PDB entry 8THD | electron microscopy, 3.25 A resolution | chains A and H of the 8 polymer chains in the assembly

# Chain A
Molecule: ELG1 isoform 1
Source organism: Saccharomyces cerevisiae
UniProtKB: A0A8H4F7G7 (A0A8H4F7G7_YEASX); residues 1-791 here = UniProt positions 1-791
Sequence (791 residues; row label = number of the first residue in the row):
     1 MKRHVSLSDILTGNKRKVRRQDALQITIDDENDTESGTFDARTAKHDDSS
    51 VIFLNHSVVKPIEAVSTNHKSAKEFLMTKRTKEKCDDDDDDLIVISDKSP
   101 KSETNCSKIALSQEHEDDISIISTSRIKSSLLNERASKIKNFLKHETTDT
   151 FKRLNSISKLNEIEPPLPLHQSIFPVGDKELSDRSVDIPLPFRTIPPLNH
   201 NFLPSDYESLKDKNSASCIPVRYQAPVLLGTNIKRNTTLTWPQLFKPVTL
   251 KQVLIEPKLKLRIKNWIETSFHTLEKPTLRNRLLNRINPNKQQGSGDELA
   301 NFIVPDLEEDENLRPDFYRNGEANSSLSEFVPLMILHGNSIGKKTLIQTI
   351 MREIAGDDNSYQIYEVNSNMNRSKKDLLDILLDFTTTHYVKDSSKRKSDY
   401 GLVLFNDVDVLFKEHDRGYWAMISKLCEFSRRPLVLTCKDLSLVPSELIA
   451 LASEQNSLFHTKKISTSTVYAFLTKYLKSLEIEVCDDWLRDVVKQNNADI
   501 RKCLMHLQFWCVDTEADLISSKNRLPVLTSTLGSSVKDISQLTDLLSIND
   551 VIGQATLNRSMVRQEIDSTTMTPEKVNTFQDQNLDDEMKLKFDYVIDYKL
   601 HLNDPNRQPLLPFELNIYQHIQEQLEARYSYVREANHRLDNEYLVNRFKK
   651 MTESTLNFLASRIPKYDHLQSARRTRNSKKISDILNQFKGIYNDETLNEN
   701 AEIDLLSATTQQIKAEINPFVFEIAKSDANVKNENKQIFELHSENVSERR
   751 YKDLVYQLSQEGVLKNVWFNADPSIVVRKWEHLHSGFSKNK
Unresolved in the structure: 1-183, 279-328, 392-397, 664-698, 736-768, 782-791
Ligand contacts: ATP-gamma-S (AGS; phosphothiophosphoric acid-adenylate ester): Pro242, Gln243, Phe245, Lys246, Pro247, Gln252, Val253, Leu254, Ser340, Ile341, Gly342, Lys343, Lys344, Thr345, Asp407, Lys439, Phe472, Tyr476, Ile500, Arg501, Leu504
From the paper describing this entry:
  - contacts within the chain: Ser217-Glu623 (hydrogen bond), Gln224-Cys485 (hydrogen bond), Val227-Glu483 (hydrogen bond), Leu229-Glu481 (hydrogen bond), Asn232-Ser479 (hydrogen bond), Ser530-Ser630 (hydrogen bond), Ser535-Asp538 (hydrogen bond), Ser560-Glu614 (hydrogen bond), Met561-Glu614 (hydrogen bond), Leu611-Glu614 (hydrogen bond)

# Chain H
Molecule: Proliferating cell nuclear antigen
Source organism: Saccharomyces cerevisiae
UniProtKB: A0A6B7JGY6 (A0A6B7JGY6_YEASX); numbering as in UniProt (aligned over 1-258)
Sequence (260 residues; row label = number of the first residue in the row; numbers below 1 keep their minus sign (Ala-1 is residue -1)):
    -1 ASMLEAKFEEASLFKRIIDGFKDCVQLVNFQCKEDGIIAQAVDDSRVLLV
    49 SLEIGVEAFQEYRCDHPVTLGMDLTSLSKILRCGNNTDTLTLIADNTPDS
    99 IILLFEDTKKDRIAEYSLKLMDIDADFLKIEELQYDSTLSLPSSEFSKIV
   149 RDLSQLSDSINIMITKETIKFVADGDIGSGSVIIKPFVDMEHPETSIKLE
   199 MDQPVDLTFGAKYLLDIIKGSSLSDRVGIRLSSEAPALFQFDLKSGFLQF
   249 FLAPKFNDEE
Unresolved in the structure: -1 to 0, 256-258
Differences from the reference sequence: expression tag (-1 to 0)

# Interface between chain A and chain H
Pairs across the interface (27):
  Gln362(A) - Arg44(H)  hydrogen bond
  Tyr364(A) - Arg44(H)
  Ile380(A) - Asp42(H)
  Ile380(A) - Ser43(H)
  Asp383(A) - Ser43(H)
  Asp383(A) - Val45(H)
  Asp383(A) - Tyr211(H)  hydrogen bond
  Phe384(A) - Ser43(H)
  Phe384(A) - Arg44(H)
  Thr386(A) - Lys253(H)
  Thr386(A) - Phe254(H)  hydrogen bond (backbone-backbone)
  Thr387(A) - Val45(H)
  Thr387(A) - Pro252(H)
  Thr387(A) - Lys253(H)
  Thr387(A) - Phe254(H)
  His388(A) - Ala251(H)
  His388(A) - Pro252(H)  hydrogen bond (backbone-backbone)
  His388(A) - Lys253(H)
  His388(A) - Phe254(H)
  Tyr389(A) - Arg44(H)
  Val390(A) - Val40(H)  hydrophobic
  Val390(A) - Val45(H)
  Val390(A) - Leu126(H)
  Val390(A) - Phe249(H)
  Val390(A) - Ala251(H)  hydrophobic
  Lys391(A) - Leu126(H)
  Arg432(A) - Phe254(H)
Interface residues without a listed pair, chain A (14 interface residues in all): Pro277, Arg431
Interface residues without a listed pair, chain H (15 interface residues in all): Leu47, Asp124, Asn255
From the paper, about this interface:
  - pairs named by the authors: Gln362(A)-Arg44(H) (hydrogen bond), Thr386(A)-Phe254(H) (hydrogen bond), His388(A)-Phe254(H) (pi stacking), His388(A)-Pro252(H) (hydrogen bond), Arg431(A)-Phe254(H) (hydrophobic contact)
  - interface residues, chain A: Asp383(A), Thr387(A), Tyr389(A), Val390(A)

# In short
14 residues of chain A and 15 residues of chain H are in contact; the contacts include 4 hydrogen bonds. Polar
contacts include Gln362(A)-Arg44(H), Asp383(A)-Tyr211(H) and Thr386(A)-Phe254(H). The authors report hydrogen
bonds between Gln362(A) and Arg44(H), Thr386(A) and Phe254(H) and His388(A) and Pro252(H); pi stacking between
His388(A) and Phe254(H); a hydrophobic contact between Arg431(A) and Phe254(H). From the paper: interface
residues Asp383(A), Thr387(A) and Tyr389(A) among others; contacts within the chain involving Ser217(A),
Glu623(A) and Gln224(A) among others.
Chain A is ELG1 isoform 1 and chain H is Proliferating cell nuclear antigen, both from Saccharomyces
cerevisiae; the structure, Structure of the Saccharomyces cerevisiae clamp unloader Elg1-RFC bound to PCNA,
was determined by electron microscopy, deposited together with 8THB and 8THC.
